Entry 5W26 (X-ray diffraction, 1.90 A resolution); this record covers chain A.

# Chain A
Molecule: Neuraminidase
From: Influenza A virus (strain A/Tern/Australia/G70C/1975 H11N9)
Notes: EC 3.2.1.18
Reference sequence: P03472 (NRAM_I75A5); residues 82-469 here correspond to UniProt positions 83-470 (UniProt number = residue number + 1)
Amino-acid sequence (388 residues; each row starts with the number of its first residue):
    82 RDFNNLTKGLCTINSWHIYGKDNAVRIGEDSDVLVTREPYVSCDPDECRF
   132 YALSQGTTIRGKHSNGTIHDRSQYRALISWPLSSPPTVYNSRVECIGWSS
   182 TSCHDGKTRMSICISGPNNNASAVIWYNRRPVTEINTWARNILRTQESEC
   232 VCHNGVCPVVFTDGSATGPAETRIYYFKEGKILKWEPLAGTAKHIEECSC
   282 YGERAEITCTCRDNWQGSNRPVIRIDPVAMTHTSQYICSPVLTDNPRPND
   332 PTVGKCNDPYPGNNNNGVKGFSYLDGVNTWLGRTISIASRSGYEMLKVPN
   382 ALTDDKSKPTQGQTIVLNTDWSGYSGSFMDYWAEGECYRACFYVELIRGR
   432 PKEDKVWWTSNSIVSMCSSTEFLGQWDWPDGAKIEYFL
Disulfides: Cys92-Cys418, Cys124-Cys129, Cys176-Cys194, Cys184-Cys231, Cys233-Cys238, Cys279-Cys292, Cys281-Cys290, Cys319-Cys337, Cys422-Cys448
Covalent attachments: N-acetylglucosamine (NAG) linked to Asn86; glycan linked to Asn146, Asn201; compound 9VP linked to Tyr405
Metal / ion sites: Ca2+: Asp294, Gly298, Asp325, Asn347
Ligand contacts:
  - 9SG ((2R,3R,5R,6R)-5-acetamido-2,3-bis(fluoranyl)-6-[(1R,2R)-1,2,3-tris(oxidanyl)propyl]oxane-2-carboxylic acid): Ser367, Ala369, Ser370, Ser372, Asn399, Thr400, Asp401, Trp402, Lys433
  - 9VP (5-acetamido-2,6-anhydro-3,4,5-trideoxy-3-fluoro-D-erythro-L-gluco-nononic acid): Arg118, Glu119, Asp151, Arg152, Trp179, Ser180, Ile223, Arg225, Glu228, Ala247, Glu277, Glu278, Arg293, Asn295, Gly348, Arg371
  - 9VP / 9WM: Arg118, Glu119, Asp151, Arg152, Trp179, Ser180, Ile223, Arg225, Glu228, Ala247, Glu277, Glu278, Arg293, Asn295, Gly348, Arg371
  - 9WM ((2R,3R,5R)-3-acetamido-5-fluoranyl-2-[(1R,2R)-1,2,3-tris(oxidanyl)propyl]-2,3,4,5-tetrahydropyran-1-ium-6-carboxylic acid): Arg118, Glu119, Asp151, Arg152, Trp179, Ser180, Ile223, Arg225, Glu228, Ala247, Glu277, Glu278, Arg293, Asn295, Gly348, Arg371
UniProt features mapped onto this chain:
  - active site: Asp151 (Proton donor/acceptor), Tyr405 (Nucleophile)
  - binding site (substrate): Arg118, Arg152, Glu277, Glu278, Arg293, Arg371
  - binding site (Ca(2+)): Asp294, Gly298, Asp325, Asn347
  - glycosylation (N-linked (GlcNAc...) asparagine): Asn86, Asn146, Asn201
From the paper describing this entry:
  - binding site for 9VP: Arg118, Glu119, Asp151, Glu277
  - mutagenesis - E119G: decreased binding to 9SG
  - binding site for 9SG: Ser367, Ser370, Ser372
  - post-translational modification sites: Asn86, Asn146, Asn201
  - binding site for 9WM: Asp151, Glu277

# In short
Chain A binds compound 9SG, compound 9WM and 9VP / 9WM. Covalently linked N-acetylglucosamine: at Asn86,
Asn146 and Asn201. Covalently linked compound 9VP: at Tyr405. The paper reports a binding site for 9VP at
Arg118, Glu119 and Asp151 among others; E119G reduces binding to 9SG.
Chain A is Neuraminidase (Influenza A virus (strain A/Tern/Australia/G70C/1975 H11N9)); the structure,
Influenza virus neuraminidase N9 in complex with 4-deoxygenated 2,3-difluoro-N-acetylneuraminic acid, was
determined by X-ray diffraction together with 5W2U, 5W2W and 5W2Y from the same study.
